Entry 6F0L (electron microscopy, 4.77 A resolution (low resolution: residue-level contacts below are approximate; hydrogen-bond / salt-bridge calls are withheld)); this record covers chains 4 and 6 of the 14 polymer chains in the assembly.

Chain 4:
Molecule: DNA replication licensing factor MCM4
From: Saccharomyces cerevisiae (strain ATCC 204508 / S288c)
Notes: EC 3.6.4.12
UniProt: P30665 (MCM4_YEAST); numbering as in UniProt (aligned over 1-933)
Amino-acid sequence (933 residues; each row starts with the number of its first residue):
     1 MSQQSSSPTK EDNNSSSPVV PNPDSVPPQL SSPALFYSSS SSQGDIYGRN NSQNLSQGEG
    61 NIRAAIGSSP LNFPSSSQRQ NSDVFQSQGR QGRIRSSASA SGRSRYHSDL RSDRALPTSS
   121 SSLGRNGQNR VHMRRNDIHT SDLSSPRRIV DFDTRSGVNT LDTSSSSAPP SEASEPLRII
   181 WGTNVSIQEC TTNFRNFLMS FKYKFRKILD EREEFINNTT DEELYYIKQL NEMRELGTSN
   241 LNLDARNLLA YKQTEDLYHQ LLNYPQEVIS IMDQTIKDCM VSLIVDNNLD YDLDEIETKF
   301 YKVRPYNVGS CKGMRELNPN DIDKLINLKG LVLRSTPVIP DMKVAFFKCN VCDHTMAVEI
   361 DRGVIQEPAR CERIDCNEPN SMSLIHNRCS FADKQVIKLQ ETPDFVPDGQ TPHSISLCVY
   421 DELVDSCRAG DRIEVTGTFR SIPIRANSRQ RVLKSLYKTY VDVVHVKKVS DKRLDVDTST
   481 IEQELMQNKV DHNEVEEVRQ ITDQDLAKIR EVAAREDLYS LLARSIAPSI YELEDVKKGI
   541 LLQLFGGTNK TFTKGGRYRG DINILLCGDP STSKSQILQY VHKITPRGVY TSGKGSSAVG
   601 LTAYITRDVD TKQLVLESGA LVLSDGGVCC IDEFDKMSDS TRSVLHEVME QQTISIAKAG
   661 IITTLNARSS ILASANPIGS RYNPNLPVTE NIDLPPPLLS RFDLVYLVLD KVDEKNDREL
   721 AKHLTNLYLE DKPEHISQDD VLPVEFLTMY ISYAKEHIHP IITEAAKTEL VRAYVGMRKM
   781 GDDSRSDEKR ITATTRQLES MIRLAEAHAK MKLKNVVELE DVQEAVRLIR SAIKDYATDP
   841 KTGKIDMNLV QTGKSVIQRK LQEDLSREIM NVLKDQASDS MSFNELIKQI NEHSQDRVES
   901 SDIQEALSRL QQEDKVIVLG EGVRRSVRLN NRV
Disordered / not traced: 1-176, 213-220, 735-738, 783-790, 839-933
Swiss-Prot annotation at these positions:
  - motif: Ser700 to Asp703 (Arginine finger)
  - binding site (ATP): Gly568 to Ser575
  - modified residue (Phosphoserine): Ser52, Ser56, Ser69
  - mutagenesis: Lys574 (K574A: Loss of MCM2-7 complex helicase activity)

Chain 6:
Molecule: DNA replication licensing factor MCM6
From: Saccharomyces cerevisiae (strain ATCC 204508 / S288c)
Notes: EC 3.6.4.12
UniProt: P53091 (MCM6_YEAST); numbering as in UniProt (aligned over 1-1017)
Amino-acid sequence (1017 residues; row label = number of the first residue in the row):
     1 MSSPFPADTP SSNRPSNSSP PPSSIGAGFG SSSGLDSQIG SRLHFPSSSQ PHVSNSQTGP
    61 FVNDSTQFSS QRLQTDGSAT NDMEGNEPAR SFKSRALNHV KKVDDVTGEK VREAFEQFLE
   121 DFSVQSTDTG EVEKVYRAQI EFMKIYDLNT IYIDYQHLSM RENGALAMAI SEQYYRFLPF
   181 LQKGLRRVVR KYAPELLNTS DSLKRSEGDE GQADEDEQQD DDMNGSSLPR DSGSSAAPGN
   241 GTSAMATRSI TTSTSPEQTE RVFQISFFNL PTVHRIRDIR SEKIGSLLSI SGTVTRTSEV
   301 RPELYKASFT CDMCRAIVDN VEQSFKYTEP TFCPNPSCEN RAFWTLNVTR SRFLDWQKVR
   361 IQENANEIPT GSMPRTLDVI LRGDSVERAK PGDRCKFTGV EIVVPDVTQL GLPGVKPSST
   421 LDTRGISKTT EGLNSGVTGL RSLGVRDLTY KISFLACHVI SIGSNIGASS PDANSNNRET
   481 ELQMAANLQA NNVYQDNERD QEVFLNSLSS DEINELKEMV KDEHIYDKLV RSIAPAVFGH
   541 EAVKKGILLQ MLGGVHKSTV EGIKLRGDIN ICVVGDPSTS KSQFLKYVVG FAPRSVYTSG
   601 KASSAAGLTA AVVRDEEGGD YTIEAGALML ADNGICCIDE FDKMDISDQV AIHEAMEQQT
   661 ISIAKAGIHA TLNARTSILA AANPVGGRYN RKLSLRGNLN MTAPIMSRFD LFFVILDDCN
   721 EKIDTELASH IVDLHMKRDE AIEPPFSAEQ LRRYIKYART FKPILTKEAR SYLVEKYKEL
   781 RKDDAQGFSR SSYRITVRQL ESMIRLSEAI ARANCVDEIT PSFIAEAYDL LRQSIIRVDV
   841 DDVEMDEEFD NIESQSHAAS GNNDDNDDGT GSGVITSEPP ADIEEGQSEA TARPGTSEKK
   901 KTTVTYDKYV SMMNMIVRKI AEVDREGAEE LTAVDIVDWY LLQKENDLGS LAEYWEERRL
   961 AFKVIKRLVK DRILMEIHGT RHNLRDLENE ENENNKTVYV IHPNCEVLDQ LEPQDSS
Disordered / not traced: 1-102, 195-259, 430-441, 464-509, 841-1017
Swiss-Prot annotation at these positions:
  - motif: Ser707 to Asp710 (Arginine finger)
  - binding site (ATP): Gly575 to Ser582
  - modified residue: Ser78 (Phosphoserine), Ser249 (Phosphoserine), Ser372 (Phosphoserine), Thr766 (Phosphothreonine)
  - mutagenesis: Lys581 (K581A: Loss of MCM2-7 complex helicase activity)

How chain 4 and chain 6 interact:
Residue-residue contacts - 103 pairs, chain 4 then chain 6:
  Ser335(4) - Arg375(6)
  Thr336(4) - Arg375(6)
  Pro337(4) - Arg375(6)
  Val338(4) - Ile452(6)
  Ile339(4) - Leu412(6)
  Pro340(4) - Ser281(6)
  Pro340(4) - Ile452(6)
  Met342(4) - Leu448(6)
  Met342(4) - Tyr450(6)
  Gly363(4) - Lys416(6)
  Val364(4) - Ser418(6)
  Val364(4) - Thr420(6)
  Ile365(4) - Ser418(6)
  Ile365(4) - Ser419(6)
  Ile365(4) - Thr420(6)
  Gln366(4) - Thr420(6)
  Glu367(4) - Ser419(6)
  Glu367(4) - Leu421(6)
  Glu367(4) - Asp422(6)
  Ile385(4) - Tyr175(6)
  His386(4) - Tyr450(6)
  Asn387(4) - Tyr175(6)
  Asn387(4) - Val403(6)
  Arg388(4) - Tyr175(6)
  Arg388(4) - Arg176(6)
  Phe391(4) - Ser281(6)
  Ala392(4) - Ser281(6)
  Asp393(4) - Arg280(6)
  Asp393(4) - Ser281(6)
  Asp393(4) - Glu282(6)
  Lys394(4) - Pro413(6)
  Lys394(4) - Gly414(6)
  Val424(4) - Arg280(6)
  Asp425(4) - Arg277(6)
  Arg428(4) - Thr370(6)
  Ala429(4) - Gly371(6)
  Arg445(4) - Asp447(6)
  Ser448(4) - Leu410(6)
  Arg451(4) - Val445(6)
  Lys458(4) - Pro413(6)
  Ile481(4) - Thr370(6)
  Lys550(4) - His735(6)
  Thr551(4) - Lys737(6)
  Phe552(4) - Leu734(6)
  Phe552(4) - Lys737(6)
  Phe552(4) - Glu740(6)
  Tyr558(4) - His735(6)
  Arg587(4) - Thr370(6)
  Ala598(4) - Lys601(6)
  Asp610(4) - Leu410(6)
  Asp610(4) - Gly411(6)
  Asp610(4) - Leu412(6)
  Thr611(4) - Leu412(6)
  Gln613(4) - Thr408(6)
  Leu616(4) - Met373(6)
  Glu617(4) - Met373(6)
  Ser618(4) - Gly371(6)
  Ser618(4) - Met373(6)
  Val622(4) - Gly371(6)
  Asp625(4) - Thr370(6)
  Asp625(4) - Gly371(6)
  Ser640(4) - Lys601(6)
  Ser643(4) - Lys601(6)
  Ser643(4) - Glu640(6)
  Ser643(4) - Lys643(6)
  Val644(4) - Lys601(6)
  Gln651(4) - Ser582(6)
  Gln651(4) - Tyr597(6)
  Ser655(4) - Tyr597(6)
  Ser655(4) - Thr598(6)
  Ser655(4) - Ser599(6)
  Ala657(4) - Thr598(6)
  Ala657(4) - Ser603(6)
  Ala657(4) - Gly607(6)
  Lys658(4) - Ala602(6)
  Lys658(4) - Ser603(6)
  Lys658(4) - Ser604(6)
  Ile661(4) - Gln362(6)
  Ile661(4) - Met373(6)
  Ile662(4) - Gly607(6)
  Ile662(4) - Ala627(6)
  Thr663(4) - Gln362(6)
  Thr663(4) - Ala365(6)
  Thr664(4) - Ala365(6)
  Thr664(4) - Tyr597(6)
  Pro697(4) - Ser578(6)
  Pro697(4) - Arg688(6)
  Arg701(4) - Pro577(6)
  Arg701(4) - Ser578(6)
  Ile762(4) - His735(6)
  Ile762(4) - Met736(6)
  Lys767(4) - Val732(6)
  Lys767(4) - Asp733(6)
  Lys767(4) - Met736(6)
  Val771(4) - Ala728(6)
  Val775(4) - Thr725(6)
  Arg778(4) - Asp724(6)
  Thr795(4) - Ile731(6)
  Leu798(4) - Leu727(6)
  Leu798(4) - Ala728(6)
  Leu798(4) - Ile731(6)
  Glu799(4) - His735(6)
  Ile802(4) - His735(6)
Interface residues without a listed pair, chain 4 (86 interface residues in all): Asp341, Ile360, Arg362, Pro368, Ala369, Val396, Ile444, Tyr460, Glu484, Thr602, Thr641, His646, Glu647, Glu650, Thr653, Ala659, Asn666, Leu770, Tyr774, Lys779, Thr794
Interface residues without a listed pair, chain 6 (75 interface residues in all): Ile279, Ile284, Glu367, Ile368, Ser372, Pro374, Pro405, Gln409, Val415, Pro417, Ile426, Arg446, Leu585, Lys586, Glu624, Gly626, Cys719, Glu721

Overview:
The interface between chain 4 and chain 6 involves 86 residues on one side and 75 on the other. From UniProt:
8 ATP-binding residues and one mutagenesis site on chain 4; 8 ATP-binding residues and one mutagenesis site on
chain 6.
Here chain 4 is DNA replication licensing factor MCM4 and chain 6 is DNA replication licensing factor MCM6,
both from Saccharomyces cerevisiae (strain ATCC 204508 / S288c). Entry 6F0L (S. cerevisiae MCM double hexamer
bound to duplex DNA) was determined by electron microscopy.
